Entry 3RX8 (X-ray diffraction, 2.56 A resolution); this record covers chain A.

Chain A:
Molecule: Cellulase
From: Alicyclobacillus acidocaldarius subsp. acidocaldarius
Notes: EC 3.2.1.4
Reference sequence: Q9AJS0 (Q9AJS0_ALIAC); residues 1-537 here = UniProt positions 1-537
Chain sequence (537 residues; numbered 1 to 537; the number before each row is that of its first residue):
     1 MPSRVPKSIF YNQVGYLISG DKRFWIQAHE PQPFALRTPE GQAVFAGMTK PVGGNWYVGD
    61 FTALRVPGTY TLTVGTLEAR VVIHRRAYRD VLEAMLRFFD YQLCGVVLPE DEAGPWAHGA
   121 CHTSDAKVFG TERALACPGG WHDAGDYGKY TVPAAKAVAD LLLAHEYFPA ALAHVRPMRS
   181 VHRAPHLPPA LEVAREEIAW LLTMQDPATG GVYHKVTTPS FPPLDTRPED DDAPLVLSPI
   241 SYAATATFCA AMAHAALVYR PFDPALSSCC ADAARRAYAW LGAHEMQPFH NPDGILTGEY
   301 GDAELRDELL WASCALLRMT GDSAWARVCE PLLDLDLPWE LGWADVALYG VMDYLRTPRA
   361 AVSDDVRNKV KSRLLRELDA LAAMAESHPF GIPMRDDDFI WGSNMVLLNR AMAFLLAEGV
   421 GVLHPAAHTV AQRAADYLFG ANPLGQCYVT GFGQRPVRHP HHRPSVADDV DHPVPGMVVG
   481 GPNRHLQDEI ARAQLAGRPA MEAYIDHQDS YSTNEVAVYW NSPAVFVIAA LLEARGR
Unresolved in the structure: 1-6, 535-537
Bound ions: Zn2+: C104, C121, H122, H142; Ca2+: D302, E304, D307, E308, A344
Ligand contacts:
  - cellobiose-like isofagomine (9MR; (3R,4R,5R)-3-hydroxy-5-(hydroxymethyl)piperidin-4-yl beta-D-glucopyranoside), molecule 1: D143, A144, D146, Y150, F221, G298, Y300, W343, W401, Y511, E515, Y519, W520
  - cellobiose-like isofagomine (9MR), molecule 2: D146, F221, L224, W401, H461, R463, D509, Y511, E515

Overview:
Ligands of chain A: cellobiose-like isofagomine. The Zn2+ site is built by C104, C121, H122 and H142. The Ca2+
site is built by D302, E304, D307, E308 and A344.
Chain A is Cellulase (Alicyclobacillus acidocaldarius subsp. acidocaldarius); the structure, structure of
AaCel9A in complex with cellobiose-like isofagomine, was determined by X-ray diffraction, deposited together
with 3RX5 and 3RX7.
